PDB entry 3ZUO | X-ray diffraction, 1.86 A resolution | chain A

[Chain A]
Molecule: Complement inhibitor
Source organism: Ornithodoros moubata
UniProt: Q5YD59 (Q5YD59_ORNMO); residues 19-168 here = UniProt positions 19-168
Chain sequence (150 residues; each row starts with the number of its first residue):
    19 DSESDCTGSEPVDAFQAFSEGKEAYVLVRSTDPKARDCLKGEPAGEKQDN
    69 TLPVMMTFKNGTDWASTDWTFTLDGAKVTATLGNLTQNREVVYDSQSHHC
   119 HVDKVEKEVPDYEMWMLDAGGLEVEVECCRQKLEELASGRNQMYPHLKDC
Disordered / not traced: 19-22, 65-68
Disulfide bonds: Cys-24/Cys-146, Cys-56/Cys-168, Cys-118/Cys-147
Ligand contacts: leukotriene b4 (LTB): Phe-36, Gly-39, Glu-41, Tyr-43, Arg-54, Leu-57, Gly-59, Glu-60, Pro-61, Leu-70, Pro-71, Val-72, Met-74, Phe-76, Thr-85, Trp-87, Phe-89, Ala-98, Leu-100, Gln-105, Arg-107, His-119, Asp-121, Trp-133
From the paper describing this entry:
  - conformationally variable residues (loop rearrangement, side-chain flip): Pro-61 to Leu-70, His-117, Met-132 to Val-142
  - binding site for leukotriene b4: Phe-36, Tyr-43, Arg-54, Leu-57, Gly-59, Pro-61, Leu-70, Val-72, Met-74, Phe-76, Thr-85, Trp-87, Phe-89, Gln-105, Arg-107, His-119, Asp-121, Trp-133
  - specificity-determining residues: Arg-107 (citing earlier work)
  - specificity-determining residues: Phe-36, Tyr-43 (proposed by the authors, not directly observed)

[Summary]
Chain A binds leukotriene b4. The paper reports a binding site for leukotriene b4 at Phe-36, Tyr-43 and Arg-54
among others; specificity determinants Arg-107, Phe-36 and Tyr-43.
Chain A is Complement inhibitor (Ornithodoros moubata); the structure, OMCI in complex with leukotriene B4,
was determined by X-ray diffraction, deposited together with 3ZUI.
